PDB entry 7F7Q | X-ray diffraction, 1.42 A resolution | chain A

[Chain A]
Molecule: GH31 alpha-N-acetylgalactosaminidase
From: Enterococcus faecalis ATCC 10100
Notes: engineered mutation(s): D455A
Sequence (963 residues; numbered 22 to 984; the number before each row is that of its first residue):
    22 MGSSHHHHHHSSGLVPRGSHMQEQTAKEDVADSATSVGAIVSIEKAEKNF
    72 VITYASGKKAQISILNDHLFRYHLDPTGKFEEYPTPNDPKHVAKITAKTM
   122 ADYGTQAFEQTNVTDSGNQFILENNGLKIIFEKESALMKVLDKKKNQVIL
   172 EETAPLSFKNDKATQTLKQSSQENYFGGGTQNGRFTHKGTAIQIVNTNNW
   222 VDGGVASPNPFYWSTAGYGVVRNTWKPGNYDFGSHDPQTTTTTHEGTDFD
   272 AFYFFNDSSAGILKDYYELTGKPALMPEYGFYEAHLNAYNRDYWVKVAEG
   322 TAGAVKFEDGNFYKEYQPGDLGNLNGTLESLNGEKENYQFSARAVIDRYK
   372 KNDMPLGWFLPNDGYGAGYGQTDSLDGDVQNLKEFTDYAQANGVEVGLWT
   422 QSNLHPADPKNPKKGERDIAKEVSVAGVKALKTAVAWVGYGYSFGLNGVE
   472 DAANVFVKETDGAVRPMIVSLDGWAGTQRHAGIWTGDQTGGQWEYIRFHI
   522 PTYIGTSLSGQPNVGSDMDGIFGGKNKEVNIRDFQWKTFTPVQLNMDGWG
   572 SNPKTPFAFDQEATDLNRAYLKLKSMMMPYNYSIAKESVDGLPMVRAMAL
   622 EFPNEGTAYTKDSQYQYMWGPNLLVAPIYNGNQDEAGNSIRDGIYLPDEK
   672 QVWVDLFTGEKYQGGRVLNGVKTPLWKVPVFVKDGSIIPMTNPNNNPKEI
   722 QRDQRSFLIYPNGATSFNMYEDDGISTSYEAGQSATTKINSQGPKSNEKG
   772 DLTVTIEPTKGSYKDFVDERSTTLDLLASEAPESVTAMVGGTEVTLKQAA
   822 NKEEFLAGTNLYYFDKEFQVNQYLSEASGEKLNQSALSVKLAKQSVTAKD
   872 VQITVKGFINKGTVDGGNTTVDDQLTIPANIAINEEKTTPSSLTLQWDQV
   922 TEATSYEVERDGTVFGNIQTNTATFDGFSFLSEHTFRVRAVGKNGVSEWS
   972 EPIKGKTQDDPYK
Not modelled in the structure: 22-56, 894-902, 919-924, 951-954, 974-984
Residues lining bound ligands: 2-acetamido-2-deoxy-alpha-D-galactopyranose / P-nitrophenol: Trp221, Asp384, Gly385, Tyr386, Trp420, Lys453, Ala455, Val456, Leu492, Trp505, Gly507, Asp508, Ile542, Phe543, Met567, Trp570
What the authors report for this chain:
  - catalytic residues: Asp508
  - mutagenesis - W221N, Y386A, Y386F, V456A, L492R, D508N, W570A: decreased catalytic activity
  - mutagenesis - I542F (14- and 28-fold), W570A (28-fold): decreased binding to GalNAca-pNP
  - binding site for 2-acetamido-2-deoxy-alpha-D-galactopyranose: Trp221, Val456, Leu492 (proposed by the authors, not directly observed)
  - binding site for 2-acetamido-2-deoxy-alpha-D-galactopyranose: Met567, Trp570
  - specificity-determining residues: Ile542, Phe543, Trp570 (from molecular simulation)
  - conformationally variable residues: Tyr386

[In short]
Ligands of chain A: 2-acetamido-2-deoxy-alpha-D-galactopyranose / P-nitrophenol. The paper reports the
catalytic residue Asp508; W221N, Y386A and Y386F, among others, reduce catalytic activity; 8 substitutions
were tested in all.
Chain A is GH31 alpha-N-acetylgalactosaminidase (Enterococcus faecalis ATCC 10100); the structure,
Enterococcus faecalis GH31 alpha-N-acetylgalactosaminidase D455A in complex with p-nitrophenyl
alpha-N-acetylgalactosaminide, was determined by X-ray diffraction, deposited together with 7F7R.
